1ZMV - chains A and B; structure by X-ray diffraction, 3.10 A resolution.

Chain A (and B):
Name: MAP/Microtubule affinity regulating kinase 2
From: Rattus norvegicus
Notes: EC 2.7.1.37; fragment: catalytic and ubiquitin-associated domains; chain B of this document is another copy of the same molecule, construct and numbering; everything in this record applies to it too
Reference sequence: O08679 (MARK2_RAT); residues 39-364 here = UniProt positions 39-364
Chain sequence (327 residues; numbered 38 to 364; the number before each row is that of its first residue):
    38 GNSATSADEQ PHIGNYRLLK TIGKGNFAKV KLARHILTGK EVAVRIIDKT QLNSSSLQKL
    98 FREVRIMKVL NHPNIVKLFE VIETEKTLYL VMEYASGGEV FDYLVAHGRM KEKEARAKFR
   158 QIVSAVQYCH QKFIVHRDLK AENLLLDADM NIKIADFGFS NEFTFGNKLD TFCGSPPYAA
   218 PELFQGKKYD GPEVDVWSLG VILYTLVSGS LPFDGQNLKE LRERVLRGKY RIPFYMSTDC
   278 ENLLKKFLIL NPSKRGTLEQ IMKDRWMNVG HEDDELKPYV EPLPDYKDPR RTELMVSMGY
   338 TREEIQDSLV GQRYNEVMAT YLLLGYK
Disordered / not traced: 38-50, 63-64, 193-210, 364 (chain B: 38-47, 63-64, 193-210, 364)
Sequence notes: cloning artifact (38); engineered mutation Arg82 (Lys in O08679)
Curated features (UniProtKB/Swiss-Prot):
  - active site: Asp175 (Proton acceptor)
  - binding site (ATP): Ile59 to Val67
  - modified residue: Ser40 (Phosphoserine), Thr58 (Phosphothreonine), Ser91 (Phosphoserine), Ser92 (Phosphoserine), Ser93 (Phosphoserine), Thr208 (Phosphothreonine), Ser212 (Phosphoserine), Ser274 (Phosphoserine), Thr275 (Phosphothreonine), Thr294 (Phosphothreonine)
  - mutagenesis: Ser91 to Ser93 (Loss of phosphorylation by CaMK1, decrease in kinase activity and ability to promote neurite outgrowth; when associated with A-294), Thr208 (T208A: Abolishes activation of serine/threonine-protein kinase activity and only basal activity remains; T208E: Phosphomimetic mutant that leads to activation but not in presence of GSK3-beta), Ser212 (S212A: Loss of activity; neither activated by TAOK1 nor by STK11/LKB1), Thr294 (T294A: Loss of phosphorylation by CaMK1, decrease in kinase activity and ability to promote neurite outgrowth; when associated with 91-A--A-93)

How chain A and chain B interact:
Residue-residue contacts - 40 pairs, chain A then chain B:
  Ser92(A) - Glu257(B)
  Ser92(A) - Arg261(B)
  Ser93(A) - Gln253(B)
  Asp175(A) - Gln253(B)
  Asp175(A) - Asn254(B)
  Ser212(A) - Leu255(B)
  Pro213(A) - Pro213(B)  hydrophobic
  Pro213(A) - Leu255(B)  hydrophobic
  Ala216(A) - Leu255(B)  hydrophobic
  Glu219(A) - Arg259(B)  hydrogen bond (backbone-side chain)
  Leu220(A) - Phe221(B)
  Leu220(A) - Leu255(B)  hydrophobic
  Leu220(A) - Arg259(B)  hydrogen bond (backbone-side chain)
  Phe221(A) - Leu220(B)
  Phe221(A) - Phe221(B)
  Phe221(A) - Gln222(B)
  Phe221(A) - Gly223(B)  hydrogen bond (backbone-backbone)
  Gln222(A) - Phe221(B)
  Gly223(A) - Phe221(B)  hydrogen bond (backbone-backbone)
  Gly223(A) - Arg259(B)
  Lys224(A) - Arg259(B)  hydrogen bond (backbone-side chain)
  Tyr226(A) - Lys256(B)
  Tyr226(A) - Arg259(B)
  Asp227(A) - Lys256(B)  salt bridge
  Gln253(A) - Ser93(B)
  Gln253(A) - Asp175(B)
  Asn254(A) - Asp175(B)
  Leu255(A) - Ser212(B)
  Leu255(A) - Pro213(B)  hydrophobic
  Leu255(A) - Ala216(B)  hydrophobic
  Leu255(A) - Leu220(B)  hydrophobic
  Lys256(A) - Tyr226(B)
  Lys256(A) - Asp227(B)  salt bridge
  Glu257(A) - Ser92(B)
  Arg259(A) - Glu219(B)  hydrogen bond (side chain-backbone)
  Arg259(A) - Leu220(B)  hydrogen bond (side chain-backbone)
  Arg259(A) - Gly223(B)
  Arg259(A) - Lys224(B)  hydrogen bond (side chain-backbone)
  Arg259(A) - Tyr226(B)
  Arg261(A) - Ser92(B)
Other interface residues (no listed pair), chain A (23 interface residues in all): Lys96, Lys225
Other interface residues (no listed pair), chain B (24 interface residues in all): Lys96, Arg174, Lys225

Summary:
The interface between chain A and chain B involves 23 residues on one side and 24 on the other; the contacts
include 8 hydrogen bonds and 2 salt bridges. Polar contacts include Asp227(A)-Lys256(B), Glu219(A)-Arg259(B)
and Leu220(A)-Arg259(B).
Both chains are MAP/Microtubule affinity regulating kinase 2 (Rattus norvegicus). Entry 1ZMV (Catalytic and
ubiqutin-associated domains of MARK2/PAR-1: K82R mutant) was determined by X-ray diffraction, deposited
together with 1Y8G, 1ZMU and 1ZMW.
